Entry 9MTY (electron microscopy, 3.05 A resolution); this record covers chains A and B of the 7 polymer chains in the assembly.

Chain A (and B):
Molecule: Transposase IS116/IS110/IS902 C-terminal domain-containing protein
From: Thermoproteota archaeon
Notes: chain B of this document is another copy of the same molecule, construct and numbering; everything in this record applies to it too
Reference sequence: A0A370LRB3 (A0A370LRB3_9CREN); residues 1-331 here = UniProt positions 1-331
Amino-acid sequence (331 residues; each row starts with the number of its first residue):
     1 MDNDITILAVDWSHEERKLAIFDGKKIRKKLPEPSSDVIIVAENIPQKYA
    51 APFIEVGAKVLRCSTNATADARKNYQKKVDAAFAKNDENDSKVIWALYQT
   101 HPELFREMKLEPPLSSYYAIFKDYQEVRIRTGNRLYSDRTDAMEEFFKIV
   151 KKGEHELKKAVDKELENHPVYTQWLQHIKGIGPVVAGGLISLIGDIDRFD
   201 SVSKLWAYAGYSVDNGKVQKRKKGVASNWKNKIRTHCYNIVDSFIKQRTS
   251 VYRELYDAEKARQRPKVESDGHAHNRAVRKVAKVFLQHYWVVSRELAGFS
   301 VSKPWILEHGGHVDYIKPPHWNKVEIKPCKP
Disordered / not traced: 1-5, 75-85, 303-316, 323-331 (chain B: 1-5, 75-85, 304-315, 323-331)
Metal / ion sites: Mg2+ site 1 near Asp-11 (its only coordinating residue here); Mg2+ site 2: Asp-123 (shared with 1 residue of chain C)
From the paper describing this entry:
  - catalytic residues: Asp-11
  - mutagenesis - D11A: abolished catalytic activity on synthetic target DNA

How chain A and chain B interact:
Pairs across the interface (22):
  His-14(A) / Tyr-136(B)
  Lys-48(A) / Tyr-136(B)  hydrogen bond (side chain-backbone)
  Lys-48(A) / Ser-137(B)
  Ile-120(A) / Thr-140(B)
  Ile-120(A) / Met-143(B)  hydrophobic
  Asp-123(A) / Arg-134(B)  salt bridge
  Tyr-124(A) / Ala-142(B)
  Tyr-124(A) / Phe-146(B)
  Glu-126(A) / Arg-130(B)  salt bridge
  Glu-126(A) / Arg-134(B)  salt bridge
  Val-127(A) / Arg-134(B)
  Arg-130(A) / Glu-126(B)  salt bridge
  Arg-130(A) / Arg-130(B)
  Arg-134(A) / Asp-123(B)  salt bridge
  Arg-134(A) / Glu-126(B)  salt bridge
  Tyr-136(A) / His-14(B)
  Tyr-136(A) / Lys-48(B)  hydrogen bond (backbone-side chain)
  Ser-137(A) / Lys-48(B)
  Thr-140(A) / Ile-120(B)
  Ala-142(A) / Tyr-124(B)
  Phe-146(A) / Tyr-124(B)
  Phe-146(A) / Phe-146(B)  hydrophobic
Also at the interface, not in a pair above, chain A (19 interface residues in all): Met-143, Ile-149, Val-150, Leu-157, Lys-223
Also at the interface, not in a pair above, chain B (18 interface residues in all): Val-127, Ile-149, Val-150, Lys-223

Overview:
19 residues of chain A and 18 residues of chain B are in contact; the contacts include 2 hydrogen bonds and 6
salt bridges. Polar contacts include Asp-123(A)/Arg-134(B), Glu-126(A)/Arg-130(B) and Glu-126(A)/Arg-134(B).
From the paper: the catalytic residue Asp-11(A); D11A of chain A abolishes catalytic activity on synthetic
target DNA.
Chain A and chain B are both Transposase IS116/IS110/IS902 C-terminal domain-containing protein
(Thermoproteota archaeon); the structure, Structure of TIGR-TasR in complex with tigRNA and target DNA after
DNA cleavage, was determined by electron microscopy.
